Entry 8V4Y (electron microscopy, 2.80 A resolution); this record covers chains B and I of the 11 polymer chains in the assembly.

== Chain B ==
Protein: Histone H4
Source organism: Xenopus laevis
Reference sequence: P62799 (H4_XENLA); residues 1-102 here correspond to UniProt positions 2-103 (UniProt number = residue number + 1)
Amino-acid sequence (102 residues; each row starts with the number of its first residue):
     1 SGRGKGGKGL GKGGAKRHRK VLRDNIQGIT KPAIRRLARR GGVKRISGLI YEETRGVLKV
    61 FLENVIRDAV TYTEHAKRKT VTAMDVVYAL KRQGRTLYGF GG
Disordered / not traced: 1-14

== Chain I ==
Molecule: Widom 601 DNA (147-mer) with 60 base pairs flanking DNA (reverse strand)
Sequence (207 nucleotides; each row starts with the number of its first residue):
     1 AGAGTGGGAG CTCGGAACAC TATCCGACTG GCACCGGCAA GGTCGCTGTT CAATACATGC
    61 ACAGGATGTA TATATCTGAC ACGTGCCTGG AGACTAGGGA GTAATCCCCT TGGCGGTTAA
   121 AACGCGGGGG ACAGCGCGTA CGTGCGTTTA AGCGGTGCTA GAGCTGTCTA CGACCAATTG
   181 AGCGGCCTCG GCACCGGGAT TCTCCAG
Disordered / not traced: 1-60

== Chain B / chain I interface ==
Residue-residue contacts (11):
  Arg35(B) - DG142(I)  salt bridge to the phosphate
  Arg45(B) - DC141(I)  sugar contact
  Arg45(B) - DG142(I)  phosphate contact
  Ile46(B) - DC141(I)  phosphate contact
  Ile46(B) - DG142(I)  hydrogen bond to the phosphate
  Ser47(B) - DC141(I)  phosphate contact
  Gly48(B) - DC141(I)  hydrogen bond to the phosphate
  Arg78(B) - DA162(I)  phosphate contact
  Lys79(B) - DG161(I)  salt bridge to the phosphate
  Lys79(B) - DA162(I)  hydrogen bond to the phosphate
  Thr80(B) - DA162(I)  hydrogen bond to the phosphate
Also at the interface, not in a pair above, chain B (10 interface residues in all): Lys44, Leu49
Also at the interface, not in a pair above, chain I (6 interface residues in all): DT143, DG163

== In short ==
10 residues of chain B and 6 residues of chain I are in contact; the contacts include 4 hydrogen bonds and 2
salt bridges. Among the polar pairs are Ile46(B)-DG142(I), Gly48(B)-DC141(I) and Lys79(B)-DA162(I).
Here chain B is Histone H4 (Xenopus laevis) and chain I is Widom 601 DNA (147-mer) with 60 base pairs flanking
DNA (reverse strand). Entry 8V4Y (Cryo-EM structure of singly-bound SNF2h-nucleosome complex with SNF2h at
inactive SHL2 (conformation 1)) was determined by electron microscopy together with 8V6V and 8V7L from the
same study.
